Entry 3VH5 (X-ray diffraction, 2.40 A resolution); this record covers chains A and D of the 4 polymer chains in the assembly.

# Chain A
Name: Cenp-S
Organism: Gallus gallus
Notes: engineered mutation(s): C26A, C28A, C55A
Sequence (140 residues; numbered 0 to 139; the number before each row is that of its first residue; numbering starts at 0):
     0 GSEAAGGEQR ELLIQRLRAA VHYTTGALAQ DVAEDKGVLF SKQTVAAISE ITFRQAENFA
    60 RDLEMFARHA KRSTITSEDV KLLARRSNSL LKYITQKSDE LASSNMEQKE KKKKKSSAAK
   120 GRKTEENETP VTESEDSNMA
Unresolved in the structure: 0-3, 104-139
From the paper describing this entry:
  - higher-order assembly contacts with a neighbouring Cenp-T: Phe-65, His-68, Leu-81, Arg-84
  - mutagenesis - F65E/H68E/L81R/R84E: abolished binding to Cenp-T

# Chain D
Name: Cenp-X
Organism: Gallus gallus
Sequence (81 residues; each row starts with the number of its first residue; numbering starts at 0):
     0 GYEEREGGFR KETVERLLRL HFRDGRTRVN GDALLLMAEL LKVFVREAAA RAARQAQAED
    60 LEKVDIEHVE KVLPQLLLDF V
Unresolved in the structure: 0-5

# Chain A / chain D interface
Contacting residue pairs - 103 pairs, chain A then chain D:
  Arg-9(A) / Leu-19(D)  hydrogen bond (side chain-backbone)
  Leu-12(A) / Arg-15(D)
  Ile-13(A) / Leu-19(D)  hydrophobic
  Arg-15(A) / Glu-11(D)  salt bridge
  Arg-15(A) / Arg-15(D)
  Leu-16(A) / Arg-15(D)
  Leu-16(A) / Leu-16(D)
  Leu-16(A) / Leu-19(D)  hydrophobic
  Ala-19(A) / Arg-9(D)
  Ala-19(A) / Thr-12(D)
  Thr-23(A) / Gly-7(D)
  Thr-23(A) / Phe-8(D)
  Leu-27(A) / Gly-6(D)
  Leu-27(A) / Phe-8(D)  hydrophobic
  Leu-27(A) / Lys-41(D)
  Leu-27(A) / Val-44(D)  hydrophobic
  Leu-27(A) / Arg-45(D)
  Asp-30(A) / Arg-45(D)
  Val-31(A) / Arg-45(D)
  Val-31(A) / Ala-49(D)
  Asp-34(A) / Arg-45(D)  salt bridge
  Lys-35(A) / Ala-49(D)
  Lys-35(A) / Arg-53(D)
  Lys-35(A) / Gln-56(D)  hydrogen bond (backbone-side chain)
  Val-37(A) / Gln-56(D)
  Val-37(A) / Glu-61(D)
  Leu-38(A) / Glu-61(D)  hydrogen bond (backbone-backbone)
  Leu-38(A) / Lys-62(D)
  Leu-38(A) / Val-63(D)  hydrogen bond (backbone-backbone)
  Phe-39(A) / Ala-48(D)
  Phe-39(A) / Val-63(D)  hydrophobic
  Ser-40(A) / Lys-62(D)
  Ser-40(A) / Val-63(D)  hydrogen bond (backbone-backbone)
  Ser-40(A) / Asp-64(D)  hydrogen bond
  Thr-43(A) / Val-63(D)  hydrogen bond (side chain-backbone)
  Thr-43(A) / Asp-64(D)  hydrogen bond (side chain-backbone)
  Thr-43(A) / Ile-65(D)  hydrogen bond (side chain-backbone)
  Thr-43(A) / Val-68(D)
  Ala-46(A) / Ile-65(D)  hydrophobic
  Ile-47(A) / Ala-47(D)  hydrophobic
  Ile-47(A) / Ala-48(D)  hydrophobic
  Ile-50(A) / Phe-43(D)  hydrophobic
  Ile-50(A) / Val-68(D)  hydrophobic
  Ile-50(A) / Leu-72(D)  hydrophobic
  Thr-51(A) / Phe-43(D)
  Thr-51(A) / Val-44(D)
  Phe-52(A) / Leu-16(D)  hydrophobic
  Phe-52(A) / Leu-19(D)  hydrophobic
  Gln-54(A) / Phe-43(D)
  Gln-54(A) / Leu-76(D)
  Ala-55(A) / Leu-16(D)  hydrophobic
  Glu-56(A) / His-20(D)
  Phe-58(A) / Met-36(D)  hydrophobic
  Phe-58(A) / Leu-39(D)  hydrophobic
  Phe-58(A) / Leu-40(D)  hydrophobic
  Phe-58(A) / Val-80(D)
  Ala-59(A) / Leu-17(D)
  Ala-59(A) / His-20(D)
  Ala-59(A) / Phe-21(D)
  Arg-60(A) / His-20(D)
  Arg-60(A) / Arg-22(D)
  Leu-62(A) / Met-36(D)  hydrophobic
  Glu-63(A) / Phe-21(D)
  Glu-63(A) / Arg-22(D)  hydrogen bond (side chain-backbone)
  Glu-63(A) / Asp-23(D)  hydrogen bond (side chain-backbone)
  Glu-63(A) / Thr-26(D)  hydrogen bond
  Arg-67(A) / Arg-25(D)
  Ser-72(A) / Arg-25(D)
  Ser-72(A) / Thr-26(D)
  Ser-72(A) / Arg-27(D)  hydrogen bond (backbone-backbone)
  Thr-73(A) / Arg-27(D)
  Thr-73(A) / Asn-29(D)
  Ile-74(A) / Phe-21(D)  hydrophobic
  Ile-74(A) / Thr-26(D)
  Ile-74(A) / Arg-27(D)  hydrogen bond (backbone-backbone)
  Ile-74(A) / Val-28(D)  hydrophobic
  Ile-74(A) / Asn-29(D)  hydrogen bond (backbone-backbone)
  Ile-74(A) / Ala-32(D)
  Thr-75(A) / Asn-29(D)
  Thr-75(A) / Ala-32(D)
  Ser-76(A) / Asp-31(D)
  Ser-76(A) / Leu-35(D)
  Val-79(A) / Ala-32(D)  hydrophobic
  Val-79(A) / Leu-35(D)  hydrophobic
  Leu-82(A) / Met-36(D)  hydrophobic
  Leu-82(A) / Leu-39(D)  hydrophobic
  Leu-82(A) / Val-80(D)
  Ala-83(A) / Val-80(D)
  Arg-85(A) / Phe-79(D)
  Arg-85(A) / Val-80(D)  hydrogen bond (side chain-backbone)
  Ser-86(A) / Asp-78(D)
  Ser-86(A) / Val-80(D)
  Leu-89(A) / Phe-79(D)  hydrophobic
  Leu-89(A) / Val-80(D)  hydrophobic
  Tyr-92(A) / Glu-38(D)  hydrogen bond
  Tyr-92(A) / Val-42(D)  hydrophobic
  Ile-93(A) / Leu-39(D)
  Lys-96(A) / Leu-35(D)
  Lys-96(A) / Glu-38(D)
  Ser-97(A) / Leu-35(D)
  Leu-100(A) / Asp-31(D)
  Leu-100(A) / Leu-34(D)  hydrophobic
  Leu-100(A) / Leu-35(D)  hydrophobic
Interface residues without a listed pair, chain A (53 interface residues in all): Val-20, Thr-24, Ala-26, Gly-36, Gln-42, Met-64
Interface residues without a listed pair, chain D (49 interface residues in all): Ala-52

# Summary
The interface between chain A and chain D involves 53 residues on one side and 49 on the other, with 17
hydrogen bonds and 2 salt bridges. Polar pairs include Arg-15(A)/Glu-11(D), Asp-34(A)/Arg-45(D) and
Arg-9(A)/Leu-19(D). The paper reports that F65E/H68E/L81R/R84E of chain A abolish binding to Cenp-T;
higher-order assembly contacts with a neighbouring Cenp-T through Phe-65(A), His-68(A) and Leu-81(A) among
others.
Here chain A is Cenp-S and chain D is Cenp-X, both from Gallus gallus. Entry 3VH5 (Crystal structure of the
chicken CENP-T histone fold/CENP-W/CENP-S/CENP-X heterotetrameric complex, crystal form I) was determined by
X-ray diffraction (same publication as 3B0B, 3B0C, 3B0D and 3VH6).
